5OEY - chains A and D of the 4 polymer chains in the assembly; structure by X-ray diffraction, 2.80 A resolution.

[Chain A (and D)]
Molecule: FBP protein
Source organism: Leishmania major
Notes: EC 3.1.3.11; chain D of this document is another copy of the same molecule, construct and numbering; everything in this record applies to it too
UniProt: O97193 (O97193_LEIMA); residue numbers follow UniProt; this construct covers 1-351
Amino-acid sequence (351 residues; numbered 1 to 351; the number before each row is that of its first residue):
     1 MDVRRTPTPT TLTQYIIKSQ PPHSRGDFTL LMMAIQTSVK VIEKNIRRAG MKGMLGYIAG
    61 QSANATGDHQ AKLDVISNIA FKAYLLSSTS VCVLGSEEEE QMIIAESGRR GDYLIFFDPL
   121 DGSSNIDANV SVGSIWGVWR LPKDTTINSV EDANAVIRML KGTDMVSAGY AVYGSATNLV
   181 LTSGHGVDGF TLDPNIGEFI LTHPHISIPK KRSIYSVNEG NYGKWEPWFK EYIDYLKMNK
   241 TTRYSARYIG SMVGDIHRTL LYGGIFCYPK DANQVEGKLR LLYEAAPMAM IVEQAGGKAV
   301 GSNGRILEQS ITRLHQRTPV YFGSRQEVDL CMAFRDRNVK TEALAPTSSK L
Not modelled in the structure: 1-7, 60-63, 337-351 (chain D: 1-6, 22-25, 58-70, 143-155, 338-351)
Ion coordination: K+: Asp68, Glu97 (together with phosphate ion); Mn2+ site 1: Glu97, Asp118, Leu120 (together with phosphate ion); Mn2+ site 2: Asp118, Asp121, Glu284 (together with phosphate ion)
From the paper describing this entry:
  - catalytic residues: Asp68
  - conformationally variable residues (order/disorder transition): Lys52 to Ala71

[How chain A and chain D interact]
Contacting residue pairs (43):
  Thr8(A) with Ala83(D); Tyr84(D)
  Pro9(A) with Tyr84(D), hydrogen bond (backbone-side chain)
  Gln14(A) with Tyr84(D); Ser87(D), hydrogen bond
  Ile17(A) with Ser87(D); Thr89(D); Arg109(D)
  Lys18(A) with Arg109(D)
  His23(A) with Gly108(D); Arg110(D), hydrogen bond (side chain-backbone)
  Thr29(A) with Leu30(D)
  Leu30(A) with Ile17(D), hydrophobic; Thr29(D)
  Met33(A) with Met33(D), hydrophobic
  Thr37(A) with Glu198(D), hydrogen bond
  Lys40(A) with Ile196(D), hydrogen bond (side chain-backbone); Gly197(D), hydrogen bond (side chain-backbone); Glu198(D), salt bridge
  Lys44(A) with Asn195(D); Ile196(D)
  Arg48(A) with Asn195(D)
  Ile79(A) with Thr8(D)
  Ala80(A) with Thr8(D)
  Ala83(A) with Thr8(D)
  Tyr84(A) with Thr8(D); Pro9(D), hydrogen bond (side chain-backbone); Gln14(D)
  Ser87(A) with Gln14(D), hydrogen bond; Ile17(D)
  Ser88(A) with Ile17(D)
  Thr89(A) with Ile17(D)
  Asp193(A) with Lys44(D), salt bridge
  Pro194(A) with Pro194(D)
  Asn195(A) with Lys44(D); Arg48(D), hydrogen bond
  Ile196(A) with Lys40(D), hydrogen bond (backbone-side chain); Val41(D), hydrophobic; Lys44(D)
  Gly197(A) with Lys40(D), hydrogen bond (backbone-side chain); Gly197(D)
  Glu198(A) with Thr37(D), hydrogen bond; Lys40(D), salt bridge
Interface residues without a listed pair, chain A (31 interface residues in all): Thr11, Gln20, Pro22, Val41, Arg109
Interface residues without a listed pair, chain D (30 interface residues in all): Thr11, Lys18, Ile79, Ala80, Ser88, Gly111
The authors on this interface:
  - pairs named by the authors: Gln14(A)-Ser87(D) (hydrogen bond), His23(A)-Arg110(D) (hydrogen bond)

[In short]
31 residues of chain A and 30 residues of chain D are in contact; the contacts include 12 hydrogen bonds and 3
salt bridges. Polar contacts include Lys40(A)-Glu198(D), Asp193(A)-Lys44(D) and Pro9(A)-Tyr84(D). The authors
report hydrogen bonds between Gln14(A) and Ser87(D) and His23(A) and Arg110(D). From the paper: the catalytic
residue Asp68(A); conformational variability at Lys52(A).
Both chains are FBP protein (Leishmania major). Entry 5OEY (Crystal structure of Leishmania major
fructose-1,6-bisphosphatase in holo form) was determined by X-ray diffraction (same publication as 5OEZ and
5OFU).
